PDB entry 6N2B | X-ray diffraction, 2.65 A resolution | chain A

== Chain A ==
Name: Tapirin
From: Caldicellulosiruptor kristjanssonii (strain ATCC 700853 / DSM 12137 / I77R1B)
Notes: fragment: C-terminal domain residues 59-634
Reference sequence: E4S4B2 (E4S4B2_CALKI); residues 2-577 here correspond to UniProt positions 59-634 (UniProt number = residue number + 57)
Sequence (577 residues; numbered 1 to 577; the number before each row is that of its first residue):
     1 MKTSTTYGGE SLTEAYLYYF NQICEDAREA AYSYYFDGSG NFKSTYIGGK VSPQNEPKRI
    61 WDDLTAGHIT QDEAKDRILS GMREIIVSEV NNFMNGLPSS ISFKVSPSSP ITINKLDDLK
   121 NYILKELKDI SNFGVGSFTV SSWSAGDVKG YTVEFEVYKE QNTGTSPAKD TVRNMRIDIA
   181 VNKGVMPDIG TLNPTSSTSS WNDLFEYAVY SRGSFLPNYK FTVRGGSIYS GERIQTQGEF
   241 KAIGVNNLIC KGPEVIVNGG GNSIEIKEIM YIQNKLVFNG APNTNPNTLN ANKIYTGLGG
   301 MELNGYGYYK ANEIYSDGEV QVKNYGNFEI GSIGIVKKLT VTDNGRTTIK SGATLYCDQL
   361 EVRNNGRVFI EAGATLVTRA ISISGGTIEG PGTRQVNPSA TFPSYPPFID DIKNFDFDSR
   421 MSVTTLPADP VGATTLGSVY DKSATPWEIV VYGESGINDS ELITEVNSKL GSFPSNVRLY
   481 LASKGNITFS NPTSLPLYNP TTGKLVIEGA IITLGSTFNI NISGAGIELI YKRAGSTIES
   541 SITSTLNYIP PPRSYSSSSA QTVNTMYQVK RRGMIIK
Disordered / not traced: 1-198, 553-577
Sequence notes: initiating methionine (1)
Bound ions: Ca2+: Asp429, Val431, Ala433, Leu436, Glu465

== Overview ==
Asp429, Val431, Ala433, Leu436 and Glu465 coordinate Ca2+.
Chain A is Tapirin (Caldicellulosiruptor kristjanssonii (strain ATCC 700853 / DSM 12137 / I77R1B)); the
structure, The Crystal Structure of Caldicellulosiruptor kristjanssonii Tapirin C-terminal domain, was
determined by X-ray diffraction, deposited together with 6N2C.
